3WKJ - chains G and H of the 10 polymer chains in the assembly; structure by X-ray diffraction, 2.80 A resolution.

== Chain G ==
Name: Histone H2A type 1-B/E
Organism: Homo sapiens
UniProtKB: P04908 (H2A1B_HUMAN); residues 0-129 here correspond to UniProt positions 1-130 (UniProt number = residue number + 1)
Sequence (133 residues; numbered -3 to 129; the number before each row is that of its first residue; numbers below 1 keep their minus sign (Gly-3 is residue -3)):
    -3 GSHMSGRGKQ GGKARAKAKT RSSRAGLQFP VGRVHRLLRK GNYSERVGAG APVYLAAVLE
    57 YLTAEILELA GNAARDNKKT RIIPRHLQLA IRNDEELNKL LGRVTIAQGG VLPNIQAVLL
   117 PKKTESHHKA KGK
Unresolved in the structure: -3 to 14, 119-129
Sequence notes: expression tag (-3 to -1)
Swiss-Prot annotation at these positions:
  - modified residue: Ser1 (N-acetylserine), Arg3 (Citrulline), Lys5 (N6-(2-hydroxyisobutyryl)lysine), Lys9 (N6-(2-hydroxyisobutyryl)lysine), Lys13 (N6-(beta-hydroxybutyryl)lysine), Lys36 (N6-(2-hydroxyisobutyryl)lysine), Lys74 (N6-(2-hydroxyisobutyryl)lysine), Lys75 (N6-(2-hydroxyisobutyryl)lysine), Lys95 (N6-(2-hydroxyisobutyryl)lysine), Gln104 (N5-methylglutamine), Lys118 (N6-(2-hydroxyisobutyryl)lysine), Lys119 (N6-crotonyllysine), Thr120 (Phosphothreonine), Lys125 (N6-crotonyllysine)
  - cross-link (Glycyl lysine isopeptide (Lys-Gly)): Lys13 (interchain with G-Cter in ubiquitin), Lys15 (interchain with G-Cter in ubiquitin), Lys119 (interchain with G-Cter in ubiquitin)

== Chain H ==
Name: Histone H2B type 1-A
Organism: Homo sapiens
UniProtKB: Q96A08 (H2B1A_HUMAN); residues 0-126 here correspond to UniProt positions 1-127 (UniProt number = residue number + 1)
Sequence (130 residues; row label = number of the first residue in the row; numbers below 1 keep their minus sign (Gly-3 is residue -3)):
    -3 GSHMPEVSSK GATISKKGFK KAVVKTQKKE GKKRKRTRKE SYSIYIYKVL KQVHPDTGIS
    57 SKAMSIMNSF VTDIFERIAS EASRLAHYSK RSTISSREIQ TAVRLLLPGE LAKHAVSEGT
   117 KAVTKYTSSK
Unresolved in the structure: -3 to 33, 126
Sequence notes: expression tag (-3 to -1)
Swiss-Prot annotation at these positions:
  - modified residue: Pro1 (N-acetylproline), Lys6 (N6-acetyllysine), Lys12 (N6-acetyllysine), Lys13 (N6-acetyllysine), Lys16 (N6-acetyllysine), Lys17 (N6-acetyllysine), Lys21 (N6-acetyllysine), Lys24 (N6-acetyllysine), Lys35 (N6-crotonyllysine), Ser37 (Phosphoserine), Lys44 (N6-lactoyllysine), Lys47 (N6-methyllysine), Lys58 (N6,N6-dimethyllysine), Arg80 (Dimethylated arginine), Ser85 (Phosphoserine), Lys86 (N6,N6,N6-trimethyllysine), Arg87 (Omega-N-methylarginine), Arg93 (Omega-N-methylarginine), Lys109 (N6-lactoyllysine), Thr116 (Phosphothreonine) and 2 more in UniProt
  - cross-link (Glycyl lysine isopeptide (Lys-Gly)): Lys6 (interchain with G-Cter in SUMO2), Lys21 (interchain with G-Cter in SUMO2), Lys35 (interchain with G-Cter in ubiquitin), Lys121 (interchain with G-Cter in ubiquitin)

== Interface between chain G and chain H ==
Residue-residue contacts - 114 pairs, chain G then chain H:
  Arg17(G) with Tyr122(H)
  Arg20(G) with Lys121(H); Tyr122(H); Ser125(H), hydrogen bond (side chain-backbone)
  Ala21(G) with Ala118(H); Lys121(H); Tyr122(H), hydrophobic
  Gly22(G) with Lys121(H)
  Leu23(G) with Ala118(H), hydrophobic
  Gln24(G) with Tyr41(H); Lys44(H); Gln48(H)
  Phe25(G) with Val45(H), hydrophobic; Val67(H), hydrophobic
  Pro26(G) with Tyr41(H)
  Arg29(G) with Glu36(H), salt bridge; Ser37(H), hydrogen bond (side chain-backbone); Tyr41(H)
  Val30(G) with Phe71(H), hydrophobic
  Arg32(G) with Glu36(H), salt bridge
  Leu33(G) with Tyr38(H); Phe71(H), hydrophobic
  Tyr39(G) with Phe71(H); Glu72(H); Ala75(H), hydrophobic; Ser76(H); Ser79(H), hydrogen bond (backbone-side chain); Ile90(H), hydrophobic
  Ser40(G) with Ser88(H); Ile90(H)
  Glu41(G) with Ser88(H), hydrogen bond
  Arg42(G) with Ser88(H), hydrogen bond (backbone-backbone); Thr89(H), hydrogen bond (backbone-side chain); Ile90(H), hydrogen bond (backbone-backbone)
  Val43(G) with Thr89(H); Ile90(H)
  Gly44(G) with Thr89(H), hydrogen bond (backbone-side chain); Ile90(H), hydrogen bond (backbone-backbone)
  Gly46(G) with Val119(H)
  Ala47(G) with Ile90(H); Ser91(H); Ile95(H), hydrophobic
  Val49(G) with Ala118(H); Val119(H)
  Tyr50(G) with Ser92(H); Ile95(H), hydrophobic; Gln96(H), hydrogen bond; Val112(H); Gly115(H); Thr116(H)
  Leu51(G) with Phe71(H), hydrophobic; Ile74(H), hydrophobic; Ile95(H)
  Ala53(G) with Glu114(H); Gly115(H); Ala118(H), hydrophobic
  Val54(G) with Ile74(H), hydrophobic; Val99(H), hydrophobic; Ala111(H)
  Leu55(G) with Val67(H); Phe71(H), hydrophobic
  Glu56(G) with Val45(H)
  Tyr57(G) with Leu107(H); His110(H); Ala111(H); Glu114(H)
  Leu58(G) with Phe66(H), hydrophobic; Ile70(H), hydrophobic; Leu103(H), hydrophobic; Leu107(H), hydrophobic
  Thr59(G) with Met63(H); Val67(H)
  Ala60(G) with Val45(H), hydrophobic
  Ile62(G) with Met63(H), hydrophobic; Phe66(H), hydrophobic
  Leu63(G) with Ile42(H); Leu46(H)
  Glu64(G) with Val49(H); His50(H), salt bridge
  Gly67(G) with His50(H)
  Asn68(G) with His50(H), hydrogen bond
  Thr76(G) with Thr53(H); Gly54(H), hydrogen bond (backbone-backbone)
  Arg77(G) with Gly54(H); Ile55(H); Ser56(H)
  Ile78(G) with Thr53(H); Gly54(H), hydrogen bond (backbone-backbone); Ile55(H); Ser56(H), hydrogen bond (backbone-backbone); Ala59(H)
  Ile79(G) with Ser56(H); Ala59(H)
  Pro80(G) with Ser56(H); Lys58(H); Ala59(H); Ile62(H), hydrophobic
  Leu83(G) with Ala59(H); Ile62(H), hydrophobic; Met63(H), hydrophobic
  Glu92(G) with Pro104(H); Gly105(H); Glu106(H), hydrogen bond (side chain-backbone); Leu107(H), hydrogen bond (side chain-backbone)
  Leu93(G) with Leu107(H), hydrophobic
  Leu96(G) with Ile70(H), hydrophobic; Arg73(H), hydrogen bond (backbone-side chain); Leu102(H); Leu103(H), hydrophobic; Pro104(H)
  Leu97(G) with Phe66(H), hydrophobic
  Val100(G) with Asp69(H)
  Ile102(G) with Ile62(H), hydrophobic
  Ala103(G) with Ile62(H)
Also at the interface, not in a pair above, chain G (53 interface residues in all): Leu34, Ala45, Glu61, Lys95
Also at the interface, not in a pair above, chain H (56 interface residues in all): Asp52

== In short ==
The interface between chain G and chain H involves 53 residues on one side and 56 on the other; the contacts
include 17 hydrogen bonds and 3 salt bridges. Polar pairs include Arg29(G)-Glu36(H), Arg32(G)-Glu36(H) and
Glu64(G)-His50(H).
Chain G is Histone H2A type 1-B/E and chain H is Histone H2B type 1-A, both from Homo sapiens; the structure,
The nucleosome containing human TSH2B, was determined by X-ray diffraction.
